Entry 7OQE (electron microscopy, 5.90 A resolution (low resolution: residue-level contacts below are approximate; hydrogen-bond / salt-bridge calls are withheld)); this record covers chains E and 1 of the 39 polymer chains in the assembly.

== Chain E ==
Molecule: U1 small nuclear ribonucleoprotein component PRP42
From: Saccharomyces cerevisiae
UniProt: Q03776 (PRP42_YEAST); residue numbers follow UniProt; this construct covers 1-544
Amino-acid sequence (544 residues; each row starts with the number of its first residue):
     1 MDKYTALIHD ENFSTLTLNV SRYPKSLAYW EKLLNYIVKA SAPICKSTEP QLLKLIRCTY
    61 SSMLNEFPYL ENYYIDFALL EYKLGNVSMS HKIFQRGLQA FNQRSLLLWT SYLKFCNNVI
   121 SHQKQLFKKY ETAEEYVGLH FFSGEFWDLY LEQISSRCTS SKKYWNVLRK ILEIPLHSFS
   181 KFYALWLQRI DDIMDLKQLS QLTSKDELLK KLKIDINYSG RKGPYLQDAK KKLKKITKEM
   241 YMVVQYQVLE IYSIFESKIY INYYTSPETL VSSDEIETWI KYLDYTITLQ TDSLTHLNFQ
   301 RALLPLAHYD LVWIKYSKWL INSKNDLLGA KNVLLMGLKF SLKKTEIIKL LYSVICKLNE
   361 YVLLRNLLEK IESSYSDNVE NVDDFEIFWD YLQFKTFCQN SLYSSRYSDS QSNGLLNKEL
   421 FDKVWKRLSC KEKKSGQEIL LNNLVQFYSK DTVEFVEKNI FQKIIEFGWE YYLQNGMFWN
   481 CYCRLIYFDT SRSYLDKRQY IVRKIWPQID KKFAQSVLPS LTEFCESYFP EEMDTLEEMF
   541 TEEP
UniProt features mapped onto this chain:
  - motif: Lys230 to Lys235 (Nuclear localization signal)

== Chain 1 ==
Molecule: U1 snRNA
From: Saccharomyces cerevisiae
Sequence (568 nucleotides; numbered 1 to 568; the number before each row is that of its first residue):
     1 AUACUUACCU UAAGAUAUCA GAGGAGAUCA AGAAGUCCUA CUGAUCAAAC AUGCGCUUCC
    61 AAUAGUAGAA GGACGUUAAG CAUUUAUCAU UGAACUAUAA UUGUUCAUUG AAGUCAUUGA
   121 UGCAAACUCC UUGGUCACAC ACACAUACGG CGCGGAAGGC GUGUUUGCUG ACGUUUCCAU
   181 UCCCUUGUUU CAAUCAUUGG UUAAUCCCUU GAUUCCUUUG GGGAUUUUUG GGUUAAACUG
   241 AUUUUUGGGG CCCUUUGUUU CUUCUGCCUG GAGAAGUUUG ACACCAAAUU CAAAUUGGUG
   301 UUAGGGGAGC UGGGGCCUUU CAAAAGAGAG CUUUGUAGAG GCAUUCUUUU UGACUACUUU
   361 UCUCUAGCGU GCCAUUUUAG UUUUUGACGG CAGAUUCGAA UGAACUUAAG UUUAUGAUGA
   421 AGGUAUGGCU GUUGAGAUUA UUUGGUCGGG AUUGUAGUUU GAAGAUGUGC UCUUUUGAGC
   481 AGUCUCAACU UUGCUCGUUC CCGUUAUGGG AAAAAUUUUG GAAGGUCUUG GUAGGAACGG
   541 GUGGAUCUUA UAAUUUUUGA UUUAUUUU
Disordered / not traced: 27-33, 566-568

== Interface between chain E and chain 1 ==
Residue-residue contacts (16):
  Asn86(E) - G113(1)
  Ser88(E) - U114(1)
  Ile120(E) - C115(1)
  Arg157(E) - C74(1)
  Cys158(E) - G75(1)
  Ser160(E) - A73(1)
  Met194(E) - U254(1)
  Met194(E) - U256(1)
  Asp195(E) - U254(1)
  Leu196(E) - U254(1)
  Lys197(E) - C130(1)
  Gly220(E) - C253(1)
  Arg221(E) - C253(1)
  Lys222(E) - U254(1)
  Gly223(E) - U254(1)
  Gly223(E) - U258(1)
Interface residues without a listed pair, chain E (19 interface residues in all): Gln125, Thr159, Ile193, Gln198, Pro224
Interface residues without a listed pair, chain 1 (13 interface residues in all): A116, C129

== Overview ==
Chain E and chain 1 form an interface of 19 and 13 residues respectively.
Here chain E is U1 small nuclear ribonucleoprotein component PRP42 and chain 1 is U1 snRNA, both from
Saccharomyces cerevisiae. Entry 7OQE (Saccharomyces cerevisiae spliceosomal pre-A complex (delta BS-A ACT1))
was determined by electron microscopy (same publication as 7OQB and 7OQC).
